Entry 8G01 (electron microscopy, 3.40 A resolution); this record covers chains G and E of the 6 polymer chains in the assembly.

Chain G:
Protein: GPE
Source organism: Escherichia phage ID21
Reference sequence: Q2LMB7 (Q2LMB7_9VIRU); residue numbers follow UniProt; this construct covers 1-76
Chain sequence (82 residues; numbered 1 to 82; the number before each row is that of its first residue):
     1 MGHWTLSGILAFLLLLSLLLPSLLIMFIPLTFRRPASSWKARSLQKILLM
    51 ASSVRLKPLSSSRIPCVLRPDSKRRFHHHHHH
Not modelled in the structure: 66-82
Sequence notes: expression tag (77-82)

Chain E:
Protein: Phospho-N-acetylmuramoyl-pentapeptide-transferase
Source organism: Escherichia coli K-12
Notes: EC 2.7.8.13
Reference sequence: P0A6W3 (MRAY_ECOLI); residue numbers follow UniProt; this construct covers 1-360
Chain sequence (360 residues; row label = number of the first residue in the row):
     1 MLVWLAEHLVKYYSGFNVFSYLTFRAIVSLLTALFISLWMGPRMIAHLQK
    51 LSFGQVVRNDGPESHFSKRGTPTMGGIMILTAIVISVLLWAYPSNPYVWC
   101 VLVVLVGYGVIGFVDDYRKVVRKDTKGLIARWKYFWMSVIALGVAFALYL
   151 AGKDTPATQLVVPFFKDVMPQLGLFYILLAYFVIVGTGNAVNLTDGLDGL
   201 AIMPTVFVAGGFALVAWATGNMNFASYLHIPYLRHAGELVIVCTAIVGAG
   251 LGFLWFNTYPAQVFMGDVGSLALGGALGIIAVLLRQEFLLVIMGGVFVVE
   301 TLSVILQVGSFKLRGQRIFRMAPIHHHYELKGWPEPRVIVRFWIISLMLV
   351 LIGLATLKVR

Chain G / chain E interface:
Contacting residue pairs (42; chain G residue first):
  Met1(G) - Phe175(E)  hydrophobic
  Gly2(G) - Gln171(E)
  Gly2(G) - Gly173(E)
  His3(G) - Gln171(E)  hydrogen bond (backbone-backbone)
  Trp4(G) - Leu172(E)  hydrophobic
  Trp4(G) - Phe175(E)
  Thr5(G) - Pro170(E)
  Gly8(G) - Val168(E)
  Leu15(G) - Leu179(E)  hydrophobic
  Leu15(G) - Phe288(E)  hydrophobic
  Leu15(G) - Val291(E)  hydrophobic
  Leu18(G) - Val298(E)
  Pro21(G) - Thr301(E)
  Pro21(G) - Leu302(E)  hydrophobic
  Pro21(G) - Ile305(E)
  Ser22(G) - Gly186(E)
  Ser22(G) - Asn189(E)
  Ser22(G) - Thr301(E)  hydrogen bond
  Leu23(G) - Phe182(E)  hydrophobic
  Leu23(G) - Val185(E)  hydrophobic
  Leu24(G) - Ile305(E)  hydrophobic
  Ile25(G) - Leu193(E)  hydrophobic
  Ile25(G) - Thr301(E)
  Ile25(G) - Ile305(E)  hydrophobic
  Met26(G) - Tyr134(E)
  Met26(G) - Tyr181(E)
  Met26(G) - Val185(E)  hydrophobic
  Met26(G) - Asn189(E)
  Arg33(G) - Tyr134(E)
  Arg33(G) - Ala322(E)
  Arg34(G) - Gly196(E)
  Arg34(G) - Pro323(E)
  Arg34(G) - His326(E)  hydrogen bond
  Ser38(G) - Met321(E)
  Arg42(G) - Gly196(E)
  Arg42(G) - Leu197(E)
  Arg42(G) - His326(E)  hydrogen bond
  Arg42(G) - Glu329(E)  salt bridge
  Arg42(G) - Glu335(E)  salt bridge
  Lys46(G) - Tyr259(E)
  Lys46(G) - Glu329(E)
  Lys46(G) - Glu335(E)  salt bridge
Interface residues without a listed pair, chain G (30 interface residues in all): Ser7, Ala11, Phe12, Leu16, Leu19, Ile28, Leu30, Ala41, Gln45, Leu49, Met50
Interface residues without a listed pair, chain E (40 interface residues in all): Phe66, Lys126, Leu160, Leu178, Val183, Ala190, Val304, Val308, His325, Leu330, Gly332

Summary:
The interface between chain G and chain E involves 30 residues on one side and 40 on the other; the contacts
include 4 hydrogen bonds and 3 salt bridges. Polar pairs include Arg42(G)-Glu329(E), Arg42(G)-Glu335(E) and
Lys46(G)-Glu335(E).
Here chain G is GPE (Escherichia phage ID21) and chain E is Phospho-N-acetylmuramoyl-pentapeptide-transferase
(Escherichia coli K-12). Entry 8G01 (YES Complex - E. coli MraY, Protein E ID21, E. coli SlyD) was determined
by electron microscopy, deposited together with 8G02.
